Entry 6HU9 (electron microscopy, 3.35 A resolution); this record covers chains L and M of the 44 polymer chains in the assembly.

# Chain L
Molecule: Cytochrome b-c1 complex subunit 1, mitochondrial
Source organism: Saccharomyces cerevisiae (strain ATCC 204508 / S288c)
UniProtKB: P07256 (QCR1_YEAST); numbering as in UniProt (aligned over 27-457)
Sequence (431 residues; each row starts with the number of its first residue):
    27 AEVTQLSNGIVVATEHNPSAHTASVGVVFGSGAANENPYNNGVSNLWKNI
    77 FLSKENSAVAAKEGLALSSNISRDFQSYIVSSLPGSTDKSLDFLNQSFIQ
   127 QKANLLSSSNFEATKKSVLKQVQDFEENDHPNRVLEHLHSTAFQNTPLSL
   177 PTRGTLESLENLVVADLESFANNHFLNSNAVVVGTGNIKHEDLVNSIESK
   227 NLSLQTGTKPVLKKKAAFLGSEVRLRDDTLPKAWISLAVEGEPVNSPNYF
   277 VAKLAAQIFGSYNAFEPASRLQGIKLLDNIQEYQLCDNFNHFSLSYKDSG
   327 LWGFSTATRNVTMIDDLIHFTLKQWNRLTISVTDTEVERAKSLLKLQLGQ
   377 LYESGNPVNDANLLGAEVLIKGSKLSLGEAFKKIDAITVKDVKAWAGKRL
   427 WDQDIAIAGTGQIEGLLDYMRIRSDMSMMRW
Residues lining bound ligands: 1,2-diacyl-sn-glycero-3-phoshocholine (PCF): Asp428, Ser453, Met455

# Chain M
Molecule: Cytochrome b-c1 complex subunit 2, mitochondrial
Source organism: Saccharomyces cerevisiae (strain ATCC 204508 / S288c)
UniProtKB: P07257 (QCR2_YEAST); residues 17-368 here = UniProt positions 17-368
Sequence (352 residues; numbered 17 to 368; the number before each row is that of its first residue):
    17 LTVSARDAPTKISTLAVKVHGGSRYATKDGVAHLLNRFNFQNTNTRSALK
    67 LVRESELLGGTFKSTLDREYITLKATFLKDDLPYYVNALADVLYKTAFKP
   117 HELTESVLPAARYDYAVAEQCPVKSAEDQLYAITFRKGLGNPLLYDGVER
   167 VSLQDIKDFADKVYTKENLEVSGENVVEADLKRFVDESLLSTLPAGKSLV
   217 SKSEPKFFLGEENRVRFIGDSVAAIGIPVNKASLAQYEVLANYLTSALSE
   267 LSGLISSAKLDKFTDGGLFTLFVRDQDSAVVSSNIKKIVADLKKGKDLSP
   317 AINYTKLKNAVQNESVSSPIELNFDAVKDFKLGKFNYVAVGDVSNLPYLD
   367 EL
Curated features (UniProtKB/Swiss-Prot):
  - modified residue (Phosphoserine): Ser141, Ser168

# How chain L and chain M interact
Contacting residue pairs (59):
  His47(L) - Arg22(M)
  Thr48(L) - Leu323(M)
  Thr48(L) - Val327(M)
  Lys80(L) - Ala263(M)
  Lys80(L) - Ser265(M)
  Lys80(L) - Glu266(M)
  Lys80(L) - Ser268(M)
  Ser83(L) - Ala263(M)
  Ala84(L) - Ala263(M)
  Ala84(L) - Leu264(M)
  Ala87(L) - Leu264(M)  hydrophobic
  Ala87(L) - Pro316(M)
  Ala87(L) - Tyr320(M)
  Lys88(L) - Leu264(M)
  Gly90(L) - Asn319(M)
  Gly90(L) - Tyr320(M)
  Gly90(L) - Leu323(M)
  Leu91(L) - Tyr320(M)
  Leu91(L) - Leu323(M)
  Ala92(L) - Leu323(M)
  Ala92(L) - Lys324(M)
  Ser107(L) - Leu323(M)
  Ser108(L) - Leu323(M)
  Leu109(L) - Lys322(M)
  Phe291(L) - Tyr129(M)  hydrophobic
  Glu292(L) - Arg53(M)  salt bridge
  Glu292(L) - Lys79(M)  salt bridge
  Pro293(L) - Arg53(M)
  Pro293(L) - Gln57(M)
  Pro293(L) - Ser122(M)
  Pro293(L) - Ala126(M)  hydrophobic
  Ala294(L) - Val68(M)
  Leu297(L) - Ala64(M)
  Leu297(L) - Leu65(M)
  Leu297(L) - Val68(M)
  Leu297(L) - Arg69(M)
  Gln298(L) - Arg69(M)  hydrogen bond (backbone-side chain)
  Gln298(L) - Glu72(M)
  Gly299(L) - Arg69(M)
  Gly299(L) - Glu72(M)  hydrogen bond (backbone-side chain)
  Thr361(L) - Leu73(M)
  Arg365(L) - Glu72(M)  salt bridge
  Arg365(L) - Leu73(M)
  Ser368(L) - Glu72(M)
  Ser368(L) - Leu73(M)  hydrogen bond (side chain-backbone)
  Ser368(L) - Gly75(M)
  Leu369(L) - Glu72(M)
  Leu372(L) - Ile28(M)  hydrophobic
  Leu372(L) - Gly75(M)
  Leu372(L) - Gly76(M)
  Leu372(L) - Thr77(M)
  Leu372(L) - Thr92(M)
  Leu372(L) - Phe93(M)  hydrophobic
  Gly375(L) - Ile28(M)
  Gln376(L) - Thr92(M)
  Glu379(L) - Thr26(M)
  Glu379(L) - Lys27(M)  hydrogen bond (side chain-backbone)
  Glu379(L) - Ile28(M)
  Gly381(L) - Glu330(M)
Interface residues without a listed pair, chain L (34 interface residues in all): Glu89, Glu364, Lys371, Gly404, Phe407
Interface residues without a listed pair, chain M (37 interface residues in all): Leu74, Leu94, Ala326

# Overview
34 residues of chain L and 37 residues of chain M are in contact; the contacts include 4 hydrogen bonds and 3
salt bridges. Among the polar pairs are Glu292(L)-Arg53(M), Glu292(L)-Lys79(M) and Arg365(L)-Glu72(M). Chain L
binds 1,2-diacyl-sn-glycero-3-phoshocholine.
Chain L is Cytochrome b-c1 complex subunit 1, mitochondrial and chain M is Cytochrome b-c1 complex subunit 2,
mitochondrial, both from Saccharomyces cerevisiae (strain ATCC 204508 / S288c); the structure, III2-IV2
mitochondrial respiratory supercomplex from S. cerevisiae, was determined by electron microscopy.
